6C1J - chain A; structure by X-ray diffraction, 1.06 A resolution.

Chain A:
Protein: Steroid Delta-isomerase
Organism: Pseudomonas putida
Notes: EC 5.3.3.1
UniProt: P07445 (SDIS_PSEPU); numbering as in UniProt (aligned over 1-131)
Sequence (131 residues; each row starts with the number of its first residue):
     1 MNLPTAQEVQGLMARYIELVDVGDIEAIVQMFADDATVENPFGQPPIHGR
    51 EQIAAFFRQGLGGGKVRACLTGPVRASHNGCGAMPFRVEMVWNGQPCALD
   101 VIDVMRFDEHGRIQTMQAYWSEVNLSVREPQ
Disordered / not traced: 128-131
Construct notes: engineered mutation Phe-32 (Tyr in P07445), Asn-40 (Asp in P07445), Phe-57 (Tyr in P07445)
Curated features (UniProtKB/Swiss-Prot):
  - active site: Tyr-16 (Proton donor)
  - binding site (substrate): Asp-103
  - mutagenesis: Tyr-16 (Y16F: Reduces activity 2000-fold. Reduces activity 10000-fold; when associated with E-103; N-103 or L-103; Y16S: Reduces activity 20-fold), Trp-92 (W92A: Slightly reduces activity. Reduces protein stability), Asp-103 (D103A/L: Reduces activity 100-fold. Reduces activity 10000-fold; when associated with F-16; D103E: Slightly reduces activity. Reduces activity 10000-fold; when associated with F-16 ...), Leu-125 (L125A: Slightly reduces activity and reduces protein stability; when associated with A-127), Val-127 (V127A: Slightly reduces activity and reduces protein stability; when associated with A-125)
Ion coordination: Mg2+: Glu-18, Asp-21
Residues lining bound ligands: 3,4-dinitrophenol (DNX): Tyr-16, Val-20, Asn-40, Phe-56, Phe-57, Leu-61, Val-66, Phe-86, Val-88, Leu-99, Val-101, Asp-103, Met-116, Ala-118, Trp-120
What the authors report for this chain:
  - binding site for 3,4-dinitrophenol: Tyr-16, Asp-103
  - catalytic residues: Tyr-16, Asp-103 (citing earlier work)
  - mutagenesis - D40N: increased binding to phenolate (citing earlier work)

Summary:
Bound to chain A: 3,4-dinitrophenol. Glu-18 and Asp-21 coordinate Mg2+. From UniProt: active-site residue
Tyr-16, substrate-binding residue Asp-103 and 5 mutagenesis sites. The paper reports catalytic residues Tyr-16
and Asp-103; D40N increases binding to phenolate.
Chain A is Steroid Delta-isomerase (Pseudomonas putida); the structure, Crystal Structure of Ketosteroid
Isomerase Y32F/Y57F/D40N mutant from Pseudomonas Putida (pKSI) bound to 3,4-dinitrophenol, was determined by
X-ray diffraction, deposited together with 6C17 and 6C1X.
